PDB entry 6N7J | X-ray diffraction, 3.68 A resolution | chains A and B of the 3 polymer chains in the assembly

[Chain A]
Protein: BDBV223 antibody heavy chain
Organism: Homo sapiens
Notes: fragment: Fab; antibody fragment or engineered binder
Chain sequence (230 residues; row label = number of the first residue in the row):
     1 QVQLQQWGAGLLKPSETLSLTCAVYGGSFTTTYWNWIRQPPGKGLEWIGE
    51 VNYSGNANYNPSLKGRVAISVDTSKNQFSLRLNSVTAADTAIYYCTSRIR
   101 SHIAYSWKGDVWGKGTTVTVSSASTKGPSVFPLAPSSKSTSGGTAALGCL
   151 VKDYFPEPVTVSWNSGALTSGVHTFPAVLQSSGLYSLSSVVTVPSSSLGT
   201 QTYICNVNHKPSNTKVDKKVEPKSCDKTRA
Disordered / not traced: 224-230
Disulfide bonds: Cys-22/Cys-95, Cys-149/Cys-205
Reported in the primary citation:
  - conformationally variable residues (loop rearrangement, side-chain flip): Thr-31, Tyr-53, Ile-99, Trp-107
  - mutagenesis - I103A, I103E, A104F: increased binding to SUDV GP

[Chain B]
Protein: BDBV223 antibody light chain
Organism: Homo sapiens
Notes: fragment: Fab; antibody fragment or engineered binder
Chain sequence (215 residues; row label = number of the first residue in the row):
     1 EIVMTQSPGTLSLSPGERATLSCRASQSVPRNYIGWFQQKPGQAPRLLIY
    51 GASSRAAGFPDRFSGSGSGTDFTLTITRLEPEDFAMYYCHQYDRLPYTFG
   101 QGTKLEIKRTVAAPSVFIFPPSDEQLKSGTASVVCLLNNFYPREAKVQWK
   151 VDNALQSGNSQESVTEQDSKDSTYSLSSTLTLSKADYEKHKVYACEVTHQ
   201 GLRSPVTKSFNRGEC
Disordered / not traced: 215
Disulfide bonds: Cys-23/Cys-89, Cys-135/Cys-195

[How chain A and chain B interact]
Residue-residue contacts - 60 pairs, chain A then chain B:
  Gln-39(A) / Gln-39(B)  hydrogen bond
  Gln-39(A) / Tyr-88(B)
  Lys-43(A) / Tyr-88(B)
  Gly-44(A) / Tyr-88(B)
  Leu-45(A) / Tyr-88(B)  hydrophobic
  Leu-45(A) / Phe-99(B)  hydrophobic
  Glu-46(A) / Phe-99(B)
  Trp-47(A) / Pro-96(B)  hydrophobic
  Trp-47(A) / Tyr-97(B)
  Trp-47(A) / Phe-99(B)  hydrophobic
  Glu-50(A) / Tyr-97(B)  hydrogen bond
  Asn-58(A) / Leu-95(B)
  Pro-61(A) / Pro-96(B)
  Tyr-94(A) / Ala-44(B)
  Arg-98(A) / Arg-31(B)
  Arg-98(A) / Tyr-92(B)  hydrogen bond (side chain-backbone)
  Arg-98(A) / Tyr-97(B)  hydrogen bond
  Ile-99(A) / Leu-47(B)  hydrophobic
  Ile-99(A) / Tyr-50(B)  hydrophobic
  Ile-99(A) / His-90(B)
  Ile-99(A) / Tyr-92(B)
  Ser-101(A) / Tyr-33(B)
  Ser-101(A) / Tyr-50(B)
  Ser-101(A) / Gly-51(B)
  Ser-101(A) / Tyr-92(B)  hydrogen bond
  Lys-108(A) / Tyr-50(B)
  Asp-110(A) / Leu-47(B)
  Trp-112(A) / Phe-37(B)  hydrophobic
  Trp-112(A) / Pro-45(B)
  Val-130(A) / Glu-124(B)
  Phe-131(A) / Ser-122(B)
  Phe-131(A) / Gln-125(B)
  Pro-132(A) / Ser-122(B)
  Pro-132(A) / Glu-124(B)
  Leu-133(A) / Phe-119(B)  hydrophobic
  Leu-133(A) / Val-134(B)  hydrophobic
  Ala-134(A) / Phe-119(B)
  Thr-144(A) / Phe-117(B)
  Ala-146(A) / Phe-117(B)  hydrophobic
  Ala-146(A) / Phe-119(B)
  Leu-150(A) / Gln-125(B)
  Lys-152(A) / Ser-132(B)
  His-173(A) / Asn-138(B)  hydrogen bond
  His-173(A) / Asn-139(B)  hydrogen bond
  His-173(A) / Ser-175(B)  hydrogen bond
  Phe-175(A) / Leu-136(B)  hydrophobic
  Phe-175(A) / Ser-163(B)
  Phe-175(A) / Thr-165(B)
  Phe-175(A) / Ser-175(B)
  Phe-175(A) / Leu-176(B)
  Phe-175(A) / Ser-177(B)
  Pro-176(A) / Ser-163(B)  hydrogen bond (backbone-side chain)
  Pro-176(A) / Val-164(B)
  Val-178(A) / Gln-161(B)
  Val-178(A) / Glu-162(B)
  Val-178(A) / Ser-163(B)
  Leu-179(A) / Gln-161(B)
  Gln-180(A) / Gln-161(B)
  Val-190(A) / Leu-136(B)  hydrophobic
  Thr-192(A) / Asn-138(B)
Other interface residues (no listed pair), chain A (39 interface residues in all): Ile-37, Asn-60, Pro-135, Leu-147, Ser-188, Lys-218
Other interface residues (no listed pair), chain B (36 interface residues in all): Pro-120, Thr-181

[Summary]
39 residues of chain A face 36 of chain B across their interface, with 9 hydrogen bonds. Among the polar pairs
are Gln-39(A)/Gln-39(B), Glu-50(A)/Tyr-97(B) and Arg-98(A)/Tyr-92(B). From the paper: I103A, I103E and A104F
of chain A increase binding to SUDV GP; conformational variability at Thr-31(A), Tyr-53(A) and Ile-99(A) among
others.
Here chain A is BDBV223 antibody heavy chain and chain B is BDBV223 antibody light chain, both from Homo
sapiens. Entry 6N7J (BDBV223 Fab bound to synthetic peptide of Bundibugyo virus Glycoprotein Stalk) was
determined by X-ray diffraction (same publication as 6N7U).
